Entry 6RDC (electron microscopy, 3.20 A resolution); this record covers chains V and Z of the 31 polymer chains in the assembly.

Chain V:
Name: ATP synthase subunit alpha
From: Polytomella sp. Pringsheim 198.80
UniProt: A0ZW40 (A0ZW40_9CHLO); residue numbers follow UniProt; this construct covers 1-562
Amino-acid sequence (562 residues; each row starts with the number of its first residue):
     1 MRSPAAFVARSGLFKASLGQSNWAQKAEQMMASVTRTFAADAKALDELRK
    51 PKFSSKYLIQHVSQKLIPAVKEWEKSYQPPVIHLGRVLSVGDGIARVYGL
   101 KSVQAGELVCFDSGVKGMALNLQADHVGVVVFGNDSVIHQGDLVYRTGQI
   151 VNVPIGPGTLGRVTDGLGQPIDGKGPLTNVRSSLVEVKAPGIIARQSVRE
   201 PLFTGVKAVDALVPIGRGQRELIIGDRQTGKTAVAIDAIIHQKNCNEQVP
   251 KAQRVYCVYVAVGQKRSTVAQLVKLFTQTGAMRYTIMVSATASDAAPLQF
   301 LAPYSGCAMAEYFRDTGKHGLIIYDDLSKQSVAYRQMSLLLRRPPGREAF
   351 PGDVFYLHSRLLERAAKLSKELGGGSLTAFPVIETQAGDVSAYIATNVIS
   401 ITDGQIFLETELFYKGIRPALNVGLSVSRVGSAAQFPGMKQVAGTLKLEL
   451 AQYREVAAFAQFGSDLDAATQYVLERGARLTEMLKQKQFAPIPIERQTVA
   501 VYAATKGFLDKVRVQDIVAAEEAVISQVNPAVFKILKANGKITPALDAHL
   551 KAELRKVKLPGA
Disordered / not traced: 1-42
Differences from the reference sequence: conflict R266 (Lys in A0ZW40)
Metal / ion sites: Mg2+: T232 (together with ATP)
Residues lining bound ligands:
  - ADP (adenosine-5'-diphosphate): V427, S428, R429
  - ATP (adenosine-5'-triphosphate): D226, R227, Q228, T229, G230, K231, T232, A233, E384, F413, R418, P419, Q486, K487, Q488

Chain Z:
Name: ATP synthase subunit beta
From: Polytomella sp. Pringsheim 198.80
Notes: EC 7.1.2.2
UniProt: A0ZW41 (A0ZW41_9CHLO); residue numbers follow UniProt; this construct covers 1-574
Amino-acid sequence (574 residues; row label = number of the first residue in the row):
     1 MALRYAAGLAKNVVQRQGASLNIARAFAAEPAPAIDAGYVSQVIGPVVDV
    51 RFDGELPSILSSLEVEGHSVRLVLEVAQHMGDNTVRCIAMDSTDGLVRGQ
   101 KVVDTGSPIKVPVGRGTLGRIMNVIGEPVDEQGPIDAADIWSIHREAPEF
   151 TEQSTEQEILVTGIKVVDLLAPYQRGGKIGLFGGAGVGKTVLIMELINNV
   201 AKAHGGFSVFAGVGERTREGNDLYREMIESGVIKLGAERGNSKCTLVYGQ
   251 MNEPPGARARVALTGLTVAEYFRDIEGQDVLLFVDNIFRFTQANSEVSAL
   301 LGRIPSAVGYQPTLATDLGGLQERITTTTKGSITSVQAVYVPADDLTDPA
   351 PATTFAHLDATTVLSRSIAELGIYPAVDPLDSTSRMLNPNVIGAEHYNVA
   401 RGVQKVLQDYKNLQDIIAILGMDELSEEDKLTVARARKIQRFLSQPFQVA
   451 EVFTGTPGKYVDLADTISGFQGVLTGKYDDLPEMAFYMVGDIKEVKEKAD
   501 KMAKDIASRKEADNKKVSEELKDIPSLDKLVSEIKEVVIEEDDGLEEDFK
   551 AEALSSETVVLNEEGKSVPLPKKN
Disordered / not traced: 1-35
Differences from the reference sequence: conflict A350 (Gly in A0ZW41), L387 (Arg in A0ZW41)
Metal / ion sites: Mg2+: T190 (together with ADP)
Residues lining bound ligands:
  - ADP (adenosine-5'-diphosphate): G184, A185, G186, V187, G188, K189, T190, V191, E219, Y374, F447, A450, F453, T454
  - ATP (adenosine-5'-triphosphate): S384, R385, Y397

Chain V / chain Z interface:
Pairs across the interface (163):
  P80(V) - E563(Z)
  I82(V) - E563(Z)
  H83(V) - L561(Z)
  H83(V) - N562(Z)
  H83(V) - E563(Z)  hydrogen bond (backbone-side chain)
  L84(V) - E563(Z)  hydrogen bond (backbone-side chain)
  G99(V) - R98(Z)  hydrogen bond (backbone-side chain)
  L100(V) - R98(Z)  hydrogen bond (backbone-side chain)
  K101(V) - V97(Z)
  K101(V) - R98(Z)
  S102(V) - V97(Z)
  V103(V) - L96(Z)
  V103(V) - V97(Z)
  Q104(V) - G95(Z)
  Q104(V) - L96(Z)
  Q104(V) - V97(Z)
  A105(V) - V43(Z)  hydrophobic
  A105(V) - T93(Z)
  A105(V) - D94(Z)
  A105(V) - G95(Z)  hydrogen bond (backbone-backbone)
  A105(V) - L96(Z)  hydrogen bond (backbone-backbone)
  C110(V) - T558(Z)
  C110(V) - V560(Z)  hydrophobic
  C110(V) - L570(Z)  hydrophobic
  F111(V) - L570(Z)
  D112(V) - K573(Z)
  D112(V) - N574(Z)
  S113(V) - N574(Z)
  G114(V) - L570(Z)
  N121(V) - I44(Z)
  L122(V) - Q42(Z)
  L122(V) - V43(Z)  hydrogen bond (backbone-backbone)
  L122(V) - L96(Z)
  L122(V) - R98(Z)
  Q123(V) - S41(Z)
  Q123(V) - Q42(Z)
  Q123(V) - I44(Z)
  Q123(V) - R98(Z)  hydrogen bond (backbone-side chain)
  A124(V) - S41(Z)
  A124(V) - Q42(Z)
  H126(V) - R98(Z)  hydrogen bond (backbone-side chain)
  V127(V) - R98(Z)
  Y145(V) - V560(Z)  hydrophobic
  Y145(V) - L561(Z)
  Y145(V) - L570(Z)  hydrophobic
  Y145(V) - P571(Z)
  R146(V) - V560(Z)
  R146(V) - L561(Z)  hydrogen bond (backbone-backbone)
  T147(V) - V559(Z)
  I155(V) - F549(Z)
  G156(V) - F549(Z)
  P157(V) - E546(Z)
  P157(V) - F549(Z)
  L160(V) - L545(Z)  hydrophobic
  N179(V) - E546(Z)
  N179(V) - F549(Z)
  N179(V) - A551(Z)
  V180(V) - F549(Z)
  V180(V) - A551(Z)
  V180(V) - E552(Z)  hydrogen bond (backbone-backbone)
  V180(V) - L554(Z)  hydrophobic
  R181(V) - F549(Z)
  R181(V) - K550(Z)
  R181(V) - E552(Z)
  S182(V) - E552(Z)
  K188(V) - D91(Z)  salt bridge
  K188(V) - N252(Z)
  A189(V) - N252(Z)
  I192(V) - T217(Z)
  I192(V) - G220(Z)
  I192(V) - N221(Z)  hydrogen bond (backbone-side chain)
  I192(V) - Y248(Z)  hydrophobic
  I193(V) - V129(Z)
  I193(V) - D130(Z)
  I193(V) - E131(Z)
  I193(V) - Y224(Z)  hydrophobic
  R195(V) - T217(Z)
  R195(V) - N221(Z)
  Q196(V) - N221(Z)
  R220(V) - R216(Z)
  E247(V) - I539(Z)
  Q248(V) - I539(Z)
  V249(V) - I539(Z)
  P250(V) - E540(Z)
  K251(V) - E540(Z)  salt bridge
  K251(V) - D543(Z)
  K251(V) - G544(Z)
  R254(V) - E541(Z)
  R254(V) - D543(Z)  salt bridge
  Y256(V) - D543(Z)  hydrogen bond (side chain-backbone)
  Y256(V) - L545(Z)  hydrophobic
  R283(V) - D543(Z)  salt bridge
  Y312(V) - L545(Z)
  Y312(V) - F549(Z)
  F313(V) - L545(Z)  hydrophobic
  K318(V) - G544(Z)
  K318(V) - L545(Z)
  R343(V) - G45(Z)
  P344(V) - A299(Z)
  R347(V) - V308(Z)
  G352(V) - E296(Z)
  D353(V) - E296(Z)
  F355(V) - R289(Z)
  F355(V) - Q292(Z)
  F355(V) - E296(Z)
  Y356(V) - N252(Z)
  Y356(V) - E253(Z)
  Y356(V) - P254(Z)  hydrophobic
  Y356(V) - P255(Z)
  Y356(V) - R258(Z)
  Y356(V) - E296(Z)  hydrogen bond (backbone-side chain)
  S359(V) - M251(Z)  hydrogen bond (side chain-backbone)
  E363(V) - R216(Z)
  E363(V) - T217(Z)  hydrogen bond
  E363(V) - M251(Z)
  E363(V) - N252(Z)
  S391(V) - A343(Z)
  T396(V) - Y340(Z)
  T396(V) - A343(Z)
  N397(V) - Q292(Z)
  I399(V) - A185(Z)  hydrophobic
  I399(V) - R216(Z)
  S400(V) - R216(Z)  hydrogen bond (backbone-side chain)
  S400(V) - M251(Z)
  S400(V) - R289(Z)
  S400(V) - Y340(Z)  hydrogen bond
  I401(V) - R216(Z)  hydrogen bond (backbone-side chain)
  I401(V) - M251(Z)  hydrophobic
  T402(V) - R216(Z)  hydrogen bond (backbone-side chain)
  D403(V) - R216(Z)  salt bridge
  D403(V) - R218(Z)  salt bridge
  G424(V) - E370(Z)
  L425(V) - E370(Z)
  R429(V) - A185(Z)
  R429(V) - G186(Z)
  R429(V) - R216(Z)
  R429(V) - R218(Z)
  R429(V) - F453(Z)
  V430(V) - F453(Z)
  F459(V) - A418(Z)
  N529(V) - L527(Z)
  A531(V) - V531(Z)  hydrophobic
  K534(V) - I534(Z)
  I535(V) - L527(Z)  hydrophobic
  I535(V) - L530(Z)  hydrophobic
  I535(V) - V531(Z)  hydrophobic
  I535(V) - I534(Z)  hydrophobic
  A538(V) - I534(Z)  hydrophobic
  N539(V) - I534(Z)
  P544(V) - I524(Z)
  A545(V) - I524(Z)  hydrophobic
  A545(V) - P525(Z)
  A545(V) - L530(Z)
  A548(V) - E520(Z)
  A548(V) - I524(Z)  hydrophobic
  H549(V) - E520(Z)
  H549(V) - I524(Z)
  H549(V) - P525(Z)  hydrogen bond (side chain-backbone)
  H549(V) - S526(Z)
  H549(V) - L527(Z)
  H549(V) - L530(Z)
  A552(V) - E520(Z)
  E553(V) - L527(Z)
Interface residues without a listed pair, chain V (104 interface residues in all): V81, G106, K116, L120, D125, G148, P154, E186, P190, G191, S197, Y284, P345, V354, R360, Q405, S432, A433, V532
Interface residues without a listed pair, chain Z (86 interface residues in all): P46, S92, I121, E215, D222, R225, S295, L300, P305, I417, I419, V452, S518, V538, D542, G565

Summary:
104 residues of chain V and 86 residues of chain Z are in contact; the contacts include 21 hydrogen bonds and
6 salt bridges. Polar pairs include K188(V)-D91(Z), K251(V)-E540(Z) and R254(V)-D543(Z). ADP is bound between
chain V and chain Z. Ligands of chain V: ATP.
Chain V is ATP synthase subunit alpha and chain Z is ATP synthase subunit beta, both from Polytomella sp.
Pringsheim 198.80; the structure, CryoEM structure of Polytomella F-ATP synthase, Primary rotary state 2,
composite map, was determined by electron microscopy, deposited together with 6RD4, 6RD5, 6RD6, 6RD7, 6RD8,
6RD9 and 46 further entries.
